9IB4 - chain A; structure by X-ray diffraction, 1.06 A resolution.

[Chain A]
Protein: GTPase KRas
Organism: Homo sapiens
Notes: EC 3.6.5.2
UniProtKB: P01116 (RASK_HUMAN); residues 1-164 here = UniProt positions 1-164
Chain sequence (170 residues; each row starts with the number of its first residue; numbering starts at 0):
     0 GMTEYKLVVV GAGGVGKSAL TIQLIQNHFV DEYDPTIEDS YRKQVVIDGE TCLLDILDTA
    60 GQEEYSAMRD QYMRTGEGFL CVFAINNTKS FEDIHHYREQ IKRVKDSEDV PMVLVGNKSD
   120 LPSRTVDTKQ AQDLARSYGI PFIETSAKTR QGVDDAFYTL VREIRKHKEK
Unresolved in the structure: 168-169
Sequence notes: expression tag (0, 165-169); engineered mutation Ser118 (Cys in P01116), Gly151 (Arg in P01116), Asp153 (Glu in P01116)
UniProt features mapped onto this chain:
  - motif: Tyr32 to Tyr40 (Effector region)
  - binding site (GTP): Gly10 to Ala18, Val29 to Thr35, Ala59, Gly60, Asn116, Lys117, Asp119
  - modified residue: Met1 (N-acetylmethionine), Thr2 (N-acetylthreonine), Lys104 (N6-acetyllysine)
  - glycosylation: Thr35 (Microbial infection: O-linked (Glc) threonine)
  - natural variant: Lys5 (K5E: In NS3; K5N: In GASC), Gly10 (G10GG: In AML), Gly12 (G12A: In colorectal cancer samples; G12C: In lung carcinoma; G12D: In GASC, JMML and SFM; G12R: In lung cancer and bladder cancer; G12S: In GASC and JMML; G12V: In GASC), Gly13 (G13D: In GASC, JMML and OES; G13R: In pylocytic astrocytoma), Val14 (V14I: In NS3), Leu19 (L19F: In OES), Gln22 (Q22E: In CFC2; Q22R: In NS3), Pro34 (P34L: In NS3; P34Q: In NS3; P34R: In CFC2), Ile36 (I36M: In NS3), Thr58 (T58I: In NS3), Ala59 (A59T: In GASC), Gly60 (G60R: In CFC2; G60S: In NS3), 5 further natural variant entries in UniProt
  - mutagenesis: Asp38 (D38A: Decreased interaction with MAPKAP1/SIN1), Tyr40 (Y40A: Decreased interaction with MAPKAP1/SIN1), Gln61 (Q61L: Promotes GTP binding)
Bound ions: Mg2+: Ser17 (together with GDP)
Ligand contacts:
  - A1I1Z ((4S)-2-azanyl-4-methyl-4-[3-[2-[[(2S)-1-methylpyrrolidin-2-yl]methoxy]pyrimidin-4-yl]-1,2,4-oxadiazol-5-yl]-6,7-dihydro-5H-1-benzothiophene-3-carbonitrile): Val9, Gly60, Gln61, Glu62, Glu63, Tyr64, Arg68, Asp69, Met72, Phe78, Lys88, Asp92, His95, Tyr96, Gln99, Ile100, Arg102, Val103
  - GDP (guanosine-5'-diphosphate): Ala11, Gly12, Gly13, Val14, Gly15, Lys16, Ser17, Ala18, Phe28, Asp30, Tyr32, Asp57, Asn116, Lys117, Asp119, Leu120, Ser145, Ala146, Lys147

[Overview]
Ligands of chain A: GDP and compound A1I1Z. From UniProt: 21 GTP-binding residues and 3 mutagenesis sites.
Chain A is GTPase KRas (Homo sapiens); the structure, Structure of 12 in complex with GDP-KRAS, was determined
by X-ray diffraction, deposited together with 9IAP, 9IAW, 9IAY and 9IB5.
